PDB entry 6ADF | X-ray diffraction, 1.08 A resolution | chain A

Chain A:
Protein: Lysozyme C
Organism: Gallus gallus
Notes: EC 3.2.1.17
UniProtKB: P00698 (LYSC_CHICK); residues 1-129 here correspond to UniProt positions 19-147 (UniProt number = residue number + 18)
Chain sequence (129 residues; each row starts with the number of its first residue):
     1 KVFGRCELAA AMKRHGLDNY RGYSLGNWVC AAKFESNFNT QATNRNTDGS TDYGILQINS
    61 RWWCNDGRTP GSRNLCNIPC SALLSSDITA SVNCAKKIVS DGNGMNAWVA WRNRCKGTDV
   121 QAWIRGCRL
Swiss-Prot annotation at these positions:
  - active site: Glu35, Asp52
  - binding site (substrate): Asp101
Disulfides: Cys6-Cys127, Cys30-Cys115, Cys64-Cys80, Cys76-Cys94
Bound ions: Na+: Ser60, Cys64, Ser72, Arg73
Residues lining bound ligands:
  - N,N,N',N'-tetramethylethane-1,2-diamine (9U3): Arg5, Ala122, Trp123
  - s-1,2-propanediol (PGO), molecule 1: Asn46, Asp48, Ser50, Asn59, Arg61
  - s-1,2-propanediol (PGO), molecule 2: Asp52, Gln57, Ile58, Asn59, Trp63, Ile98, Ala107, Trp108
  - s-1,2-propanediol (PGO), molecule 3: Trp62, Trp63, Leu75, Asp101
What the authors report for this chain:
  - binding site for N,N,N',N'-tetramethylethane-1,2-diamine: Arg5, Ala122, Trp123
  - binding site for s-1,2-propanediol: Asn46, Asp48, Ser50, Gln57, Ile58, Asn59, Arg61, Trp62, Trp63, Leu75, Asp101, Ala107, Trp108
  - binding site for acetate ion: Arg73, Asn74, Leu75
  - catalytic residues: Glu35, Asp52 (citing earlier work)

In short:
Bound to chain A: N,N,N',N'-tetramethylethane-1,2-diamine and 3 copies of s-1,2-propanediol. Ser60, Cys64,
Ser72 and Arg73 coordinate Na+. Curated annotation (UniProt) lists active-site residues Glu35 and Asp52 and
substrate-binding residue Asp101. The paper reports catalytic residues Glu35 and Asp52; a binding site for
s-1,2-propanediol at Asn46, Asp48 and Ser50 among others.
Chain A is Lysozyme C (Gallus gallus); the structure, Structure of HEWL co-crystallised with TEMED, was
determined by X-ray diffraction, deposited together with 6AD5, 6AEA and 6ABN.
